Entry 9BY9 (electron microscopy, 4.14 A resolution (low resolution: residue-level contacts below are approximate; hydrogen-bond / salt-bridge calls are withheld)); this record covers chains A and C of the 4 polymer chains in the assembly.

[Chain A]
Molecule: Ribonucleoside-diphosphate reductase subunit alpha
Organism: Bacillus subtilis
Notes: EC 1.17.4.1
UniProt: P50620 (RIR1_BACSU); residues 1-700 here = UniProt positions 1-700
Amino-acid sequence (700 residues; numbered 1 to 700; the number before each row is that of its first residue):
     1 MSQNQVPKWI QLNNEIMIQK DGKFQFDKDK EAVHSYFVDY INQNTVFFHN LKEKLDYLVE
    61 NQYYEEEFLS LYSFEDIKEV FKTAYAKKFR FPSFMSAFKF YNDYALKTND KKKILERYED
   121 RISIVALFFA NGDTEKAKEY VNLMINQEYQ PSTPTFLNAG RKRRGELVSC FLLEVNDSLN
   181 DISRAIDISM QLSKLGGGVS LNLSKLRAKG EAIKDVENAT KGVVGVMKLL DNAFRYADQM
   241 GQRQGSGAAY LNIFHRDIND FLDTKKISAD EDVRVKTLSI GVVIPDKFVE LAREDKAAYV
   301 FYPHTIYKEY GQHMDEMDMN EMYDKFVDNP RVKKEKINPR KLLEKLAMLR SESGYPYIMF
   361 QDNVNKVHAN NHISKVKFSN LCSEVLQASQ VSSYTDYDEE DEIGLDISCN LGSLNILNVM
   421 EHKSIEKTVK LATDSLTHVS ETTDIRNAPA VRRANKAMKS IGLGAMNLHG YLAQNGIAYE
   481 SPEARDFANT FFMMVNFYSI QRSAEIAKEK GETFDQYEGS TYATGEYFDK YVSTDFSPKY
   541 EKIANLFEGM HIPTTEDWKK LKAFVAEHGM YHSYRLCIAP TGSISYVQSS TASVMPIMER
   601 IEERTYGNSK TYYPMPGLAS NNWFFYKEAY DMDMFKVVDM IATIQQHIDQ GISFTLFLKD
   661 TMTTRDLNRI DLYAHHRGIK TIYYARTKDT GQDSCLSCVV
Unresolved in the structure: 1-5, 689-700
Residues lining bound ligands:
  - ATP (adenosine-5'-triphosphate): Val33, His34, Phe37, Val38, Asn42, Phe89, Arg90, Phe91, Arg117
  - 2'-deoxyguanosine-5'-diphosphate (DGI): Val46, Phe47, Phe48, His49, Asn50, Leu51, Lys54, Lys78, Phe81, Lys82, Tyr85, Asp120
  - dTTP (TTP), molecule 1: Asp177, Ser178, Leu179, Asn180, Ile182, Leu206, Arg207, Ala212, Ile213, Lys214, Ala219, Thr220, Lys221, His304
  - dTTP (TTP), molecule 2: Lys194, Tyr236, Ala237, Asp238, Gln239
UniProt features mapped onto this chain:
  - active site: Asn380 (Proton acceptor), Cys382 (Cysteine radical intermediate), Glu384 (Proton acceptor)
  - binding site (substrate): Thr153, Ser169, Cys170, Gly198, Asn380 to Glu384, Pro580 to Ile584
  - site: Cys170 (Important for hydrogen atom transfer), Asp177 (Allosteric effector binding), Arg207 (Allosteric effector binding), Cys409 (Important for hydrogen atom transfer), Tyr683 (Important for electron transfer), Tyr684 (Important for electron transfer), Cys695 (Interacts with thioredoxin/glutaredoxin), Cys698 (Interacts with thioredoxin/glutaredoxin)
  - mutagenesis: His255 (H255Y: In ts-A 73; temperature-sensitive lethal mutation)
From the paper describing this entry:
  - catalytic residues: Cys382 (citing earlier work)

[Chain C]
Molecule: Ribonucleoside-diphosphate reductase subunit beta
Organism: Bacillus subtilis
Notes: EC 1.17.4.1
UniProt: P50621 (RIR2_BACSU); residues 1-329 here = UniProt positions 1-329
Amino-acid sequence (350 residues; numbered -20 to 329; the number before each row is that of its first residue; numbers below 1 keep their minus sign (Met-20 is residue -20)):
   -20 MGSSHHHHHH SSGLVPRGSH MMTKIYDAAN WSKHEDDFTQ MFYNQNVKQF WLPEEIALNG
    40 DLLTWKYLGK NEQDTYMKVL AGLTLLDTEQ GNTGMPIVAE HVDGHQRKAV LNFMAMMENA
   100 VHAKSYSNIF MTLAPTETIN EVFEWVKQNK YLQKKAQMIV GLYKAIQKDD EISLFKAMVA
   160 SVYLESFLFY SGFYYPLYFY GQGKLMQSGE IINLILRDEA IHGVYVGLLA QEIYNKQTEE
   220 KKAELREFAI DLLNQLYENE LEYTEDLYDQ VGLSHDVKKF IRYNANKALM NLGFDPYFEE
   280 EDINPIVLNG LNTKTKSHDF FSMKGNGYKK ATVEPLKDDD FYFEDEKEQI
Unresolved in the structure: -20 to 15, 291-308, 323-329
Sequence notes: initiating methionine (-20); expression tag (-19 to 0)
Metal / ion sites: Mn2+ site 1: Asp66, Glu97, His101, Glu198; Mn2+ site 2: Glu97, Glu164, Glu198, His201
UniProt features mapped onto this chain:
  - active site: Tyr105
  - binding site (Fe cation): Asp66, Glu97, His101, Glu164, Glu198, His201

[How chain A and chain C interact]
Contacting residue pairs (33):
  Ile267(A) - Lys309(C)
  Ala292(A) - Phe320(C)
  Arg293(A) - Asp317(C)
  Arg293(A) - Phe320(C)
  Arg293(A) - Tyr321(C)
  Arg340(A) - Leu315(C)
  Arg340(A) - Lys316(C)
  Arg340(A) - Asp317(C)
  Arg340(A) - Phe320(C)
  Leu343(A) - Phe320(C)
  Glu344(A) - Pro314(C)
  Glu344(A) - Leu315(C)
  Ser351(A) - Ala310(C)
  Glu352(A) - Lys309(C)
  Asn608(A) - Gly182(C)
  Phe635(A) - Phe322(C)
  Thr663(A) - Thr311(C)
  Thr663(A) - Glu313(C)
  Thr664(A) - Thr311(C)
  Thr664(A) - Val312(C)
  Thr664(A) - Glu313(C)
  Arg665(A) - Glu313(C)
  Arg665(A) - Pro314(C)
  Arg665(A) - Lys316(C)
  Arg665(A) - Asp319(C)
  Asn668(A) - Leu315(C)
  Arg669(A) - Asp319(C)
  Arg669(A) - Phe322(C)
  Leu672(A) - Asp319(C)
  Leu672(A) - Phe320(C)
  Leu672(A) - Phe322(C)
  Tyr673(A) - Phe322(C)
  His676(A) - Phe322(C)
Interface residues without a listed pair, chain A (20 interface residues in all): Val289, Asp295
Interface residues without a listed pair, chain C (15 interface residues in all): Gln181

[Overview]
20 residues of chain A and 15 residues of chain C are in contact. Bound to chain A: dTTP, ATP and
2'-deoxyguanosine-5'-diphosphate. UniProt lists 3 active-site residues, 14 substrate-binding residues and one
mutagenesis site on chain A; active-site residue Tyr105(C) on chain C. The paper reports the catalytic residue
Cys382(A).
Here chain A is Ribonucleoside-diphosphate reductase subunit alpha and chain C is Ribonucleoside-diphosphate
reductase subunit beta, both from Bacillus subtilis. Entry 9BY9 (Class 10 model for product condition of
Bacillus subtilis ribonucleotide reductase complex) was determined by electron microscopy, deposited together
with 9BW3, 9BWX, 9BX2, 9BX3, 9BX6, 9BX8 and 39 further entries.
